PDB entry 8EOF | electron microscopy, 3.30 A resolution | chains C and R of the 9 polymer chains in the assembly

# Chain C
Protein: DNA-directed RNA polymerase subunit beta
Source organism: Mycobacterium tuberculosis H37Rv
Notes: EC 2.7.7.6
UniProt: P9WGY9 (RPOB_MYCTU); residues 1-1178 here = UniProt positions 1-1178
Chain sequence (1178 residues; numbered 1 to 1178; the number before each row is that of its first residue):
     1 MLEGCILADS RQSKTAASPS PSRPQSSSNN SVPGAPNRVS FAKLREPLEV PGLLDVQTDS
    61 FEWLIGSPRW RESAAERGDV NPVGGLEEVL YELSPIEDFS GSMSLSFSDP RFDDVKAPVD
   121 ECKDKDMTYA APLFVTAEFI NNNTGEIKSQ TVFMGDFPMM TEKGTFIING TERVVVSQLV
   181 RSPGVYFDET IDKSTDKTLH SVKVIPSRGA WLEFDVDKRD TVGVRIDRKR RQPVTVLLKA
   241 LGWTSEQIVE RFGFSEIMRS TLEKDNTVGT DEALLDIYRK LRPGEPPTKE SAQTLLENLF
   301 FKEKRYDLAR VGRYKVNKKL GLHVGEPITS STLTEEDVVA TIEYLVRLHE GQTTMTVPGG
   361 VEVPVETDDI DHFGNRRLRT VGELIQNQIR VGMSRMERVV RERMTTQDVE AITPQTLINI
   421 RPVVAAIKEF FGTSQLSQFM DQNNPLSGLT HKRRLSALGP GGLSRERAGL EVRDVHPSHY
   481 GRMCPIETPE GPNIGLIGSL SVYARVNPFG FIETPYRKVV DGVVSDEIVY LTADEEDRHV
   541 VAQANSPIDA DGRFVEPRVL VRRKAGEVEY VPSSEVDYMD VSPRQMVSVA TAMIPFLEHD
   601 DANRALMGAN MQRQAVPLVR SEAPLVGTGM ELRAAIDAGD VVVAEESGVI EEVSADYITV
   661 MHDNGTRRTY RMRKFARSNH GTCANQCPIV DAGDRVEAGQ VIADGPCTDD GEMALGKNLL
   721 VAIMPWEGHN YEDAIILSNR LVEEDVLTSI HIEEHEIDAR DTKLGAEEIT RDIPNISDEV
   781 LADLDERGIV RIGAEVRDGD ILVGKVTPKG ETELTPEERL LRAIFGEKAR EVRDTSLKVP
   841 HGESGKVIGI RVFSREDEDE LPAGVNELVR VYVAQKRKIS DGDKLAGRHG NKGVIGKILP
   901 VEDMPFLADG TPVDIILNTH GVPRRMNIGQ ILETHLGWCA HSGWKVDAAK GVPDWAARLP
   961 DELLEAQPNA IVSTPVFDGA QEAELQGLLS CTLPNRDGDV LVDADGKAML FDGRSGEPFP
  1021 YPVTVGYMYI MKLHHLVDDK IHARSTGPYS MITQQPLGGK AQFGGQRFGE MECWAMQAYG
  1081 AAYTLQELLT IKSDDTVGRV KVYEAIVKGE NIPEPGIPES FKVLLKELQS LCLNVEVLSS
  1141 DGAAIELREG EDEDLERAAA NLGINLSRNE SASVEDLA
Disordered / not traced: 1-29, 812-828, 1152-1178
Swiss-Prot annotation at these positions:
  - natural variant: Val423 (V423A: In strain: vr1), Leu436 (L436P: In strain: vr2), Ser437 (S437T: In strain: vr3), Gln438 to Asp441 (sequence variant, change not given here; In strain: RJ49), Gln438 (Q438L: In strain: vr4), Phe439 (F439V: In strain: RJ37), Met440 to Asn443 (deletion: In strain: RJ55), Asp441 (D441V: In strain: vr3), Leu449 to Lys452 (sequence variant, change not given here; In strain: RJ48), His451 (H451D: In strain: vr5; H451L: In strain: SP28; H451N: In strain: vr6; H451P: In strain: vr8; H451Q: In strain: vr1; H451R: In strain: vr7), Ser456 (S456L: In strain: vr11 and RJ37; S456Q: In strain: vr9; S456W: In strain: vr10), Leu458 (L458P: In strain: vr12 and SP22)
  - mutagenesis: Glu138 (E138R: Weakens interaction with TRCF and CarD), Ile147 (I147A: Weakens interaction with TRCF and CarD), Lys148 (K148A: Does not affect association with TRCF, but weakens interaction with CarD), Ser149 (S149A: Does not affect association with TRCF, but weakens interaction with CarD)

# Chain R
Molecule: 30-nt RNA strand
Sequence (30 nucleotides; numbered 1 to 30; the number before each row is that of its first residue):
     1 UCCGAAGCUU CGGCUUCGGC AGGAGAGGUA
Disordered / not traced: 1
Ion coordination: Mg2+: A30 (shared with 3 residues of chain D)

# How chain C and chain R interact
Pairs across the interface (20):
  Gln435(C) - A26(R)  hydrogen bond to the phosphate
  Gln438(C) - A26(R)  sugar contact
  Arg465(C) - A26(R)  salt bridge to the phosphate
  Arg465(C) - G27(R)  salt bridge to the phosphate
  Pro489(C) - G28(R)  phosphate contact
  Ile497(C) - G27(R)  phosphate contact
  Gln614(C) - G28(R)  phosphate contact
  Gln614(C) - U29(R)  hydrogen bond to the phosphate
  Lys809(C) - G18(R)  sugar contact
  Arg833(C) - G18(R)  hydrogen bond to the phosphate
  Arg833(C) - G19(R)  salt bridge to the phosphate
  Lys884(C) - U29(R)  phosphate contact
  Lys884(C) - A30(R)  salt bridge to the phosphate
  Lys892(C) - A30(R)  salt bridge to the phosphate
  His1035(C) - U29(R)  sugar contact
  Pro1048(C) - A21(R)  base contact
  Tyr1049(C) - A21(R)  base contact
  Ser1050(C) - G22(R)  hydrogen bond to the phosphate
  Met1051(C) - G22(R)  phosphate contact
  Leu1057(C) - A21(R)  base contact
Other interface residues (no listed pair), chain C (20 interface residues in all): Ser434, Asn493, Asn775, Val1100
Other interface residues (no listed pair), chain R (13 interface residues in all): C2, A5, C20, G25

# Overview
20 residues of chain C face 13 of chain R across their interface; the contacts include 4 hydrogen bonds and 5
salt bridges. Polar pairs include Gln435(C)-A26(R), Gln614(C)-U29(R) and Arg833(C)-G18(R). From UniProt: 4
mutagenesis sites on chain C.
Chain C is DNA-directed RNA polymerase subunit beta (Mycobacterium tuberculosis H37Rv) and chain R is a 30-nt
RNA strand; the structure, Mycobacterium tuberculosis transcription elongation complex with Bacillus subtilis
NusG (EC_PG), was determined by electron microscopy together with 8EHQ, 8EJ3, 8EOE, 8EOS, 8EOT and 8EXY from
the same study.
